6HD0 - chains V and I of the 12 polymer chains in the assembly; structure by X-ray diffraction, 3.73 A resolution.

Chain V:
Molecule: Transitional endoplasmic reticulum ATPase
Organism: Homo sapiens
Notes: EC 3.6.4.6
UniProtKB: P55072 (TERA_HUMAN); residues 1-481 here = UniProt positions 1-481
Amino-acid sequence (481 residues; each row starts with the number of its first residue):
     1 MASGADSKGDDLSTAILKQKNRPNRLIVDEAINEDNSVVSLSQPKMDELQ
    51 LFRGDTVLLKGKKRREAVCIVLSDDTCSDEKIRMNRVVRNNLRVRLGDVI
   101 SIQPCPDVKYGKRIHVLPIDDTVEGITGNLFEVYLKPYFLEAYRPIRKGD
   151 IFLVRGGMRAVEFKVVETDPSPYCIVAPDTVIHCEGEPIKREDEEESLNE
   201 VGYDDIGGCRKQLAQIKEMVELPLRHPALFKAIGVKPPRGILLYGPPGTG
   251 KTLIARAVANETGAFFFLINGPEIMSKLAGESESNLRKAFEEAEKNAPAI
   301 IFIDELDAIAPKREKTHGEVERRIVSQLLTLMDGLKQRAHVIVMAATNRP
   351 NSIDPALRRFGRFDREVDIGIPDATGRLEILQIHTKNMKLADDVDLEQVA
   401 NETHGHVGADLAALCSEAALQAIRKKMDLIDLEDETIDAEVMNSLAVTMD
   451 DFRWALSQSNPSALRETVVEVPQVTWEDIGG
Unresolved in the structure: 1-22, 463-481
Swiss-Prot annotation at these positions:
  - binding site (ATP): Pro247 to Leu253, Asn348, His384
  - modified residue: Ala2 (N-acetylalanine), Ser3 (Phosphoserine), Ser7 (Phosphoserine), Ser13 (Phosphoserine), Ser37 (Phosphoserine), Lys315 (N6,N6,N6-trimethyllysine), Thr436 (Phosphothreonine), Ser462 (Phosphoserine)
  - cross-link (Glycyl lysine isopeptide (Lys-Gly)): Lys8 (interchain with G-Cter in SUMO2), Lys18 (interchain with G-Cter in SUMO2)
  - natural variant: Arg95 (R95G: In IBMPFD1), Gly97 (G97E: In CMT2Y), Ile126 (I126F: In IBMPFD1; uncertain significance), Arg155 (R155C: In IBMPFD1; R155H: In FTDALS6 and IBMPFD1; R155L: In IBMPFD1; R155P: In IBMPFD1; R155S: In IBMPFD1), Arg159 (R159G: In FTDALS6; R159H: In IBMPFD1), Ala160 (A160T: In IBMPFD1; uncertain significance), Glu185 (E185K: In CMT2Y), Arg191 (R191Q: In FTDALS6 and IBMPFD1), Leu198 (L198W: In IBMPFD1), Ala232 (A232E: In IBMPFD1), Ile254 (I254F: In IBMPFD1; uncertain significance), Ile369 (I369T: In IBMPFD1; uncertain significance), 1 further natural variant entry in UniProt
  - mutagenesis: Phe52 to Asp55 (Abolishes interaction with NPLOC4; when associated with A-110), Arg53 (R53A: Minor effect on affinity for ATP and ADP), Arg86 (R86A: Strongly increased affinity for ATP. Strongly reduced affinity for ADP), Tyr110 (Y110A: Abolishes interaction with NPLOC4; when associated with 52-A--A-55), Arg113 to His115 (Severely reduced binding to DERL1), Phe131 (F131R: Severely reduced binding to DERL1), Leu140 (L140D: Severely reduced binding to DERL1), Asp179 (D179R: No effect on binding to DERL1), His183 (H183W: Severely reduced binding to DERL1), Lys251 (K251Q: Impairs ERAD degradation of HMGCR and does not inhibit interaction with RHBDD1; when associated with Q-524), Glu305 (E305Q: Defect in ubiquitin-dependent protein degradation by the proteasome; when associated with Q-578), Lys312 (K312A: Does not affect methylation by VCPKMT), 6 further mutagenesis entries in UniProt
Small-molecule neighbours: ADP (adenosine-5'-diphosphate): Asp205, Ile206, Gly207, Gly248, Thr249, Gly250, Lys251, Thr252, Leu253, Asp304, Ile380, His384, Gly408, Ala409, Ala412

Chain I:
Molecule: Plant UBX domain-containing protein 1
Organism: Arabidopsis thaliana
UniProtKB: Q9LK22 (PUX1_ARATH); residues 1-251 here = UniProt positions 1-251
Amino-acid sequence (251 residues; each row starts with the number of its first residue):
     1 MFVDDPSLHTLKRRRLEITDSMEASSSAQAKIADMREKLGREVRVFETSS
    51 ISQRPSQVSSADDESDDFYEFTPADFYRLLATKKEDKSLKTRKIREAEEA
   101 ARRSKLTKAVIRVRFPDNHTLEATFHPSEKIQGLIDLVKRVVAHPDVPFY
   151 LYTTPPKKQIKDFSQDFYSAGFVPGAIVYFSNDQPKDDGGSSTPYLNEEI
   201 LSLKDLEAMTKAVEPVESSSEPATVDSSAVPVEHERKSTEKKTTKPKWFK
   251 M
Unresolved in the structure: 1-107, 183-251

Chain V / chain I interface:
Contacting residue pairs - 31 pairs, chain V then chain I:
  Val38(V) with Pro155(I), hydrophobic
  Gln43(V) with Val173(I); Pro174(I)
  Asp47(V) with Pro174(I)
  Phe52(V) with Val110(I), hydrophobic; Arg112(I); Gly175(I)
  Arg53(V) with Thr153(I); Gly171(I), hydrogen bond (side chain-backbone); Phe172(I); Gly175(I), hydrogen bond (backbone-backbone); Ala176(I)
  Gly54(V) with Ala176(I); Ile177(I)
  Asp55(V) with Ile177(I)
  Ile70(V) with Pro155(I)
  Tyr110(V) with Arg114(I); Phe115(I), hydrogen bond (side chain-backbone); Asn118(I)
  Leu140(V) with Lys157(I)
  Glu141(V) with Tyr150(I); Tyr152(I), hydrogen bond; Thr154(I); Lys157(I); Ser181(I)
  Ala142(V) with Thr154(I), hydrogen bond (backbone-side chain)
  Tyr143(V) with Tyr152(I); Tyr179(I), hydrophobic
  Arg144(V) with Pro155(I)
  Ile175(V) with Arg114(I)
  Asp179(V) with Pro116(I)
Also at the interface, not in a pair above, chain V (18 interface residues in all): Asp35, Ser73

Overview:
The interface between chain V and chain I involves 18 residues on one side and 21 on the other, with 5
hydrogen bonds. Among the polar pairs are Arg53(V)-Gly171(I), Tyr110(V)-Phe115(I) and Glu141(V)-Tyr152(I).
Ligands of chain V: ADP.
Chain V is Transitional endoplasmic reticulum ATPase (Homo sapiens) and chain I is Plant UBX domain-containing
protein 1 (Arabidopsis thaliana); the structure, Common mode of remodeling AAA ATPases p97/CDC48 by their
disassembly cofactors ASPL/PUX1, was determined by X-ray diffraction together with 6HD3 from the same study.
